6HSE - chains A and C; structure by X-ray diffraction, 2.30 A resolution.

== Chain A (and C) ==
Molecule: Rrf2 family transcriptional regulator
Organism: Streptomyces venezuelae (strain ATCC 10712 / CBS 650.69 / DSM 40230 / JCM 4526 / NBRC 13096 / PD 04745)
Notes: chain C of this document is another copy of the same molecule, construct and numbering; everything in this record applies to it too
UniProtKB: F2RGC9 (F2RGC9_STRVP); residues 1-160 here = UniProt positions 1-160
Sequence (166 residues; row label = number of the first residue in the row):
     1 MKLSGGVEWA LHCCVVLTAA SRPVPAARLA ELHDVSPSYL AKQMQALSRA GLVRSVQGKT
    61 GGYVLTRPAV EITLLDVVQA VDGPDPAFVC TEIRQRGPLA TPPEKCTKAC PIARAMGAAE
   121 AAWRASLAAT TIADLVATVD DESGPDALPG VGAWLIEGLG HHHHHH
Not modelled in the structure: 162-166 (chain C: 160-166)
Construct notes: expression tag (161-166)
Ion coordination: 2Fe-2S cluster Fe site 1: Glu8, His12 (shared with Cys90(C), Cys110(C) of chain C); 2Fe-2S cluster Fe site 2: Cys90, Cys110 (shared with Glu8(C), His12(C) of chain C)
Residues lining bound ligands:
  - 2Fe-2S cluster (FES): Phe88, Cys90, Thr91, Glu92, Ile93, Arg94, Cys110, Ile112, Ala113
  - sulfite ion (SO3): Arg28, Glu31, Glu157, Gly158, His161
From the paper describing this entry:
  - 2Fe-2S cluster coordination: Glu8, His12
  - mutagenesis - E8C/H12C: increased stability
  - mutagenesis - E8C: abolished binding to nucleic acid
  - mutagenesis - E8A, E8C/H12C, H12A: abolished binding to DNA
  - mutagenesis - E8A, H12A: decreased stability in response to [2Fe-2S] cluster
  - mutagenesis - E8C: unchanged stability in response to [2Fe-2S] cluster
  - mutagenesis - H12C: increased stability in response to [2Fe-2S] cluster
  - mutagenesis - E8A, H12A: decreased stability in response to redox cycling

== Interface between chain A and chain C ==
Pairs across the interface (97):
  Met1(A) with Met1(C), hydrophobic; Lys2(C); Leu3(C), hydrophobic; Asp82(C), hydrogen bond (backbone-side chain); Ala87(C); Trp123(C), hydrophobic
  Lys2(A) with Met1(C); Ala87(C); Val89(C)
  Leu3(A) with Met1(C), hydrophobic; Ala87(C), hydrogen bond (backbone-backbone); Met116(C), hydrophobic
  Glu8(A) with Phe88(C); Val89(C); Cys90(C); Thr91(C), hydrogen bond (side chain-backbone); Glu92(C); Ile93(C)
  Trp9(A) with Ile93(C), hydrophobic
  Leu11(A) with Ile112(C), hydrophobic; Met116(C), hydrophobic
  His12(A) with Ile93(C); Cys110(C), hydrogen bond; Ile112(C)
  Val15(A) with Ile112(C), hydrophobic
  Glu31(A) with Pro98(C)
  Leu32(A) with Arg96(C); Gly97(C); Pro98(C)
  His33(A) with Arg96(C), hydrogen bond (backbone-side chain)
  Asp34(A) with Arg96(C), salt bridge; Gly97(C)
  Leu74(A) with Ala115(C), hydrophobic
  Val78(A) with Met116(C), hydrophobic
  Asp82(A) with Met1(C), hydrogen bond (side chain-backbone)
  Ala87(A) with Met1(C); Lys2(C); Leu3(C), hydrogen bond (backbone-backbone)
  Phe88(A) with Leu3(C), hydrophobic; Glu8(C)
  Val89(A) with Glu8(C)
  Cys90(A) with Glu8(C)
  Thr91(A) with Glu8(C), hydrogen bond
  Glu92(A) with Glu8(C)
  Ile93(A) with Glu8(C); Trp9(C), hydrophobic; His12(C)
  Arg96(A) with Leu32(C); His33(C), hydrogen bond (side chain-backbone); Asp34(C), hydrogen bond (side chain-backbone)
  Gly97(A) with Leu32(C)
  Pro98(A) with Glu31(C); Leu32(C); Trp154(C), hydrophobic
  Leu99(A) with Leu32(C), hydrophobic; Gly150(C); Val151(C), hydrophobic; Trp154(C)
  Lys108(A) with Glu142(C), salt bridge
  Cys110(A) with His12(C)
  Pro111(A) with Leu135(C); Thr138(C); Glu142(C)
  Ile112(A) with Leu11(C), hydrophobic; His12(C); Leu135(C), hydrophobic
  Arg114(A) with Thr138(C); Glu142(C), salt bridge
  Ala115(A) with Leu74(C), hydrophobic
  Met116(A) with Leu3(C), hydrophobic; Leu11(C), hydrophobic; Leu127(C), hydrophobic
  Ala118(A) with Ser126(C)
  Ala119(A) with Trp123(C); Ser126(C); Leu127(C), hydrophobic
  Glu120(A) with Trp123(C)
  Ala122(A) with Ala122(C)
  Trp123(A) with Met1(C), hydrophobic; Ala119(C); Trp123(C), hydrophobic
  Ser126(A) with Ala118(C); Ala119(C)
  Leu127(A) with Met116(C), hydrophobic; Ala119(C), hydrophobic
  Leu135(A) with Pro111(C); Ile112(C), hydrophobic
  Thr138(A) with Pro111(C); Arg114(C)
  Glu142(A) with Lys105(C); Lys108(C); Pro111(C); Arg114(C), salt bridge
  Gly150(A) with Leu99(C)
  Val151(A) with Leu99(C), hydrophobic
  Trp154(A) with Pro98(C), hydrophobic; Leu99(C), hydrophobic
Interface residues without a listed pair, chain A (52 interface residues in all): Val7, Pro86, Lys105, Ala109, Thr130, Val139
Interface residues without a listed pair, chain C (54 interface residues in all): Val7, Val15, Val78, Asp85, Pro86, Arg94, Ala109, Glu120, Val139, Ser143

== In short ==
52 residues of chain A face 54 of chain C across their interface, with 10 hydrogen bonds and 4 salt bridges.
Polar pairs include Asp34(A)-Arg96(C), Lys108(A)-Glu142(C) and Arg114(A)-Glu142(C). From the paper: E8A,
E8C/H12C and H12A of chain A abolish binding to DNA; 2Fe-2S cluster coordination by Glu8(A) and His12(A); 5
substitutions were tested in all.
Chain A and chain C are both Rrf2 family transcriptional regulator (Streptomyces venezuelae (strain ATCC 10712
/ CBS 650.69 / DSM 40230 / JCM 4526 / NBRC 13096 / PD 04745)); the structure, Structure of dithionite-reduced
RsrR in spacegroup P2(1), was determined by X-ray diffraction (same publication as 6HSD).
